9COP - chains E and x of the 14 polymer chains in the assembly; structure by electron microscopy, 2.70 A resolution.

Chain E:
Name: V-type proton ATPase catalytic subunit A
Source organism: Saccharomyces cerevisiae
Notes: EC 7.1.2.2
UniProt: P17255 (VATA_YEAST); numbering as in UniProt (aligned over 1-1071)
Sequence (1071 residues; numbered 1 to 1071; the number before each row is that of its first residue):
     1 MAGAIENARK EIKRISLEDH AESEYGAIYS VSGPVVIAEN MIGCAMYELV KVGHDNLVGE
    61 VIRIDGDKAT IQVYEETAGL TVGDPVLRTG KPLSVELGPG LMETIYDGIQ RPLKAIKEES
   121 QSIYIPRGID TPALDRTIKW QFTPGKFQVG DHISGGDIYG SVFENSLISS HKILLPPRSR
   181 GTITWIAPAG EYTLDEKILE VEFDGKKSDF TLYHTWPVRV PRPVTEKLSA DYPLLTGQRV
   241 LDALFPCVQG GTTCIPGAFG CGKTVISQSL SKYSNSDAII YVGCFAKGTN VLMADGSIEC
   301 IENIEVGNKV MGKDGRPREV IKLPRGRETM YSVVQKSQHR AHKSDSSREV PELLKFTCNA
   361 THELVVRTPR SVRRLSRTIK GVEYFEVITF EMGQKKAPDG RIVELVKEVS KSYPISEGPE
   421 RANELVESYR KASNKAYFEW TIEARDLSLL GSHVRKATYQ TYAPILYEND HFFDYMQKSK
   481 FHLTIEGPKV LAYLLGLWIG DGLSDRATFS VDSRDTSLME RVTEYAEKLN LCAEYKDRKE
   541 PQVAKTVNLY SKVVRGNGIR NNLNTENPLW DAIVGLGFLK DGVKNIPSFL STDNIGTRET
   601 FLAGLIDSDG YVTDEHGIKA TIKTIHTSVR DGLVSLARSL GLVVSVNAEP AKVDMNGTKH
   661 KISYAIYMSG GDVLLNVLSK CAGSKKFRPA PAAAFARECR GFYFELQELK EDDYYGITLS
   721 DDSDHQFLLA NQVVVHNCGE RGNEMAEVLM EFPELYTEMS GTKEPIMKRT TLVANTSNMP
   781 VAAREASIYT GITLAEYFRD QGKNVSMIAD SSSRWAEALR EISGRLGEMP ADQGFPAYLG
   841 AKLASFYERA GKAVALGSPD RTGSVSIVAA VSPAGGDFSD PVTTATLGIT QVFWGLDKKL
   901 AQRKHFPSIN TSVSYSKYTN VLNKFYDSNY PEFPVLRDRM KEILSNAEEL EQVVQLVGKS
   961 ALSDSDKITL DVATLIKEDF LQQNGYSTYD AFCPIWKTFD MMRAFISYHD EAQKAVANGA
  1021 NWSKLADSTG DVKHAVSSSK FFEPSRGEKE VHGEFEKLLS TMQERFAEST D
Unresolved in the structure: 1-22, 284-737, 1064-1071
Bound ions: Mg2+: Asp810 (together with ADP)
Residues lining bound ligands: ADP (adenosine-5'-diphosphate): Gln238, Ala258, Phe259, Gly260, Cys261, Gly262, Lys263, Thr264, Val265, Arg741, Glu744, Phe906, Pro907, Gln983, Asn984, Gly985, Tyr986
Swiss-Prot annotation at these positions:
  - binding site (ATP): Gly257 to Thr264
  - modified residue: Ala2 (N-acetylalanine), Thr131 (Phosphothreonine), Ser858 (Phosphoserine), Ser928 (Phosphoserine)
  - mutagenesis: Cys284 (C284S: Reduces splicing reaction speed. Inhibits splicing; when associated with N-362; S-737 and S-738 in X10SSS VDE), His362 (H362N: Inhibits splicing; when associated with S-284; S-737 and S-738 in X10SSS VDE), Asn737 (N737S: Inhibits splicing; when associated with S-284; N-362 and S-738 in X10SSS VDE), Cys738 (C738S: Reduces splicing reaction speed. Inhibits splicing; when associated with S-284; N-362 and S-737 in X10SSS VDE)

Chain x:
Name: Regulator of V-ATPase in vacuolar membrane protein 1
Source organism: Saccharomyces cerevisiae
UniProt: P47104 (RAV1_YEAST); numbering as in UniProt (aligned over 1-1357)
Sequence (1357 residues; each row starts with the number of its first residue):
     1 MSLNFLPGRP NATPQTACQA TWQNHTIFAY CSGNNLIILT NKFTRLQTIY TQSDCTAVDI
    61 NSQNGFIALS FHNRVLIYKP IHQIMQNPKW TQCCQLFHDD TPVNCLRWSS DNELAIGSDF
   121 LSFWKIKDNF GVYQPILQWN QKQPKPVYNV IISQDSQLIV SIGKYDCNAK LWKRVSIVGE
   181 QAIFNLTMLP HPKPITAMRW KKEPDQVSKN NTASHALYTL CEDKVLRIWS CFEMEKNHTV
   241 QIWGEVPLSP TQKFCVIIDN WIIRQTLSVK DSEIFDISDS DIVILGSMTG EMEVLALNNL
   301 SQDPPKPMTK KTISHKKVKK ATMLNDTRYL YLPEIQPYDN VKGKLSFLVH DLQGVIRHLL
   361 IDILQLINNK TEDLSAALEH KFTGHNKSVQ KLVRSSDGEA LLTTSRFSEN GVWYPQKLNH
   421 GVSLRLQNTI QTESPIKFAV VHELGKQVIC LLENGALQAW ECPTNRKEDS EQKQSYLRVE
   481 TRLKEEKKIH PIVMLNTPEP KHSHERHFTA LIFSDGSIKA FEVSLTRGIF EVKSDSLDID
   541 GDDIYKISII DPVHQTFVSN RPLISLITKK GLTRTYKAIV NYNDRHVQWI KACEINTGIM
   601 NCTCIRGSST GKLCIVNSTG KVMSLWDLNR GVLEYEETFH NPIEDIDWTS TEYGQSIVSI
   661 GFTGYALLYT QLRYDYTNNT PSYLPIEKID ITAHTAHNIG DSVWMKNGTF VVASGNQFYI
   721 KDKSLDLTDP FTYQSIGSRK ILSNDILHLS SVLNGPLPVY HPQFLIQAIY ANKLQLVKEL
   781 LLRLFLALRK LDFESQDVSN LDSNLGMDPL KYFIAKDRDY PVESFPDPYP CFNKTVSLAL
   841 TEQLTKTTLP YLTRHQQITL ITVIEAVDEV TKNENIVDYN GVRFLLGVKL FLSHKNIQKS
   901 ILMRDVSWAL HSDNKEILLS SIDRHITSWN RAREYRIAYW IKEQDLVKKF EDIAKYEFSK
   961 DDKRDPSRCA IFYLALKKKQ ILLSLWKMAI GHPEQQKMVR FISNDFTVPR WRTAALKNAF
  1021 VLLSKHRYMD AAVFFLLTDS LKDCVNVLCK QVHDMDLAIG VCRVYEGDNG PVLGELLTAQ
  1081 MLPETIKEND RWKASFIYWK LRKQEVAIKA LLTAPIDLEN NSSIVDKEVC VNRSFLVEDP
  1141 ALLYLYNHLR NRNLKYFIGS LNVEAKIECT LILRVTDILC RMGCNYLAVS LVKNWKFIER
  1201 NSIPVQKLLK SPTKDRAYSA IGAMASEPIS TARMRPSLFD KFGSPSASDI ESPNPKLPNS
  1261 LLDDFLQPPP NSTSSNSLAQ SSSSAPRSIL DEFVSPSYSQ HKENLTPKAP NDSVGETDNS
  1321 ENRKDKLSKD ILDDLSSQKP QKPKKSAITK NLLDDFV
Unresolved in the structure: 465-471, 1200-1357
Swiss-Prot annotation at these positions:
  - modified residue (Phosphoserine): Ser1244, Ser1248

How chain E and chain x interact:
Pairs across the interface (32; chain E residue first):
  Gly150(E) with Lys1050(x)
  Asp151(E) with Lys1050(x), salt bridge
  His152(E) with Phe1020(x); Asp1043(x), salt bridge; Val1047(x)
  Ile153(E) with Phe1020(x)
  Ser154(E) with Phe1020(x); Ser1024(x)
  Gly155(E) with Ser1024(x)
  Arg180(E) with Lys1017(x); Phe1020(x); Val1021(x)
  Gly181(E) with Phe1020(x)
  Phe203(E) with Thr1013(x); Leu1016(x), hydrophobic; Lys1017(x); Phe1020(x), hydrophobic
  Asp204(E) with Arg1012(x), salt bridge; Thr1013(x), hydrogen bond; Leu1016(x)
  Val224(E) with Lys1025(x), hydrogen bond (backbone-side chain)
  Thr225(E) with Ser1024(x); Lys1025(x); His1026(x)
  Ala855(E) with His1026(x)
  Leu856(E) with Ser1024(x); Lys1025(x)
  Gly857(E) with Ser1024(x), hydrogen bond (backbone-backbone); His1026(x), hydrogen bond (backbone-side chain)
  Ser858(E) with His1026(x); Tyr1028(x), hydrogen bond
  Asp860(E) with His1026(x), salt bridge
Other interface residues (no listed pair), chain E (18 interface residues in all): Val854
Other interface residues (no listed pair), chain x (16 interface residues in all): Leu1023, Phe1035, Asn1046
The authors on this interface:
  - residue pairs: Asp151(E)-Lys1050(x) (hydrogen bond), His152(E)-Asp1043(x) (hydrogen bond), Asp204(E)-Thr1013(x) (hydrogen bond)
  - interface residues, chain E: Phe203(E)
  - interface residues, chain x: Arg1012(x), Leu1016(x), Phe1020(x), Leu1023(x), Tyr1028(x), Phe1035(x), Leu1041(x)

Overview:
The interface between chain E and chain x involves 18 residues on one side and 16 on the other; the contacts
include 5 hydrogen bonds and 4 salt bridges. Among the polar pairs are Asp151(E)-Lys1050(x),
His152(E)-Asp1043(x) and Asp204(E)-Arg1012(x). The authors report hydrogen bonds between Asp151(E) and
Lys1050(x), His152(E) and Asp1043(x) and Asp204(E) and Thr1013(x). The paper reports interface residues
Phe203(E) and Arg1012(x) among others.
Here chain E is V-type proton ATPase catalytic subunit A and chain x is Regulator of V-ATPase in vacuolar
membrane protein 1, both from Saccharomyces cerevisiae. Entry 9COP (Yeast RAVE bound to V-ATPase V1 complex)
was determined by electron microscopy.
